PDB entry 8IQI | electron microscopy, 3.32 A resolution | chains E and F of the 7 polymer chains in the assembly

[Chain E (and F)]
Name: Putative primase C962R
From: African swine fever virus BA71V
Notes: chain F of this document is another copy of the same molecule, construct and numbering; everything in this record applies to it too
UniProtKB: A0A0C5B022 (A0A0C5B022_ASF); residues 1-962 here = UniProt positions 1-962
Chain sequence (964 residues; each row starts with the number of its first residue; numbers below 1 keep their minus sign (Gly-1 is residue -1)):
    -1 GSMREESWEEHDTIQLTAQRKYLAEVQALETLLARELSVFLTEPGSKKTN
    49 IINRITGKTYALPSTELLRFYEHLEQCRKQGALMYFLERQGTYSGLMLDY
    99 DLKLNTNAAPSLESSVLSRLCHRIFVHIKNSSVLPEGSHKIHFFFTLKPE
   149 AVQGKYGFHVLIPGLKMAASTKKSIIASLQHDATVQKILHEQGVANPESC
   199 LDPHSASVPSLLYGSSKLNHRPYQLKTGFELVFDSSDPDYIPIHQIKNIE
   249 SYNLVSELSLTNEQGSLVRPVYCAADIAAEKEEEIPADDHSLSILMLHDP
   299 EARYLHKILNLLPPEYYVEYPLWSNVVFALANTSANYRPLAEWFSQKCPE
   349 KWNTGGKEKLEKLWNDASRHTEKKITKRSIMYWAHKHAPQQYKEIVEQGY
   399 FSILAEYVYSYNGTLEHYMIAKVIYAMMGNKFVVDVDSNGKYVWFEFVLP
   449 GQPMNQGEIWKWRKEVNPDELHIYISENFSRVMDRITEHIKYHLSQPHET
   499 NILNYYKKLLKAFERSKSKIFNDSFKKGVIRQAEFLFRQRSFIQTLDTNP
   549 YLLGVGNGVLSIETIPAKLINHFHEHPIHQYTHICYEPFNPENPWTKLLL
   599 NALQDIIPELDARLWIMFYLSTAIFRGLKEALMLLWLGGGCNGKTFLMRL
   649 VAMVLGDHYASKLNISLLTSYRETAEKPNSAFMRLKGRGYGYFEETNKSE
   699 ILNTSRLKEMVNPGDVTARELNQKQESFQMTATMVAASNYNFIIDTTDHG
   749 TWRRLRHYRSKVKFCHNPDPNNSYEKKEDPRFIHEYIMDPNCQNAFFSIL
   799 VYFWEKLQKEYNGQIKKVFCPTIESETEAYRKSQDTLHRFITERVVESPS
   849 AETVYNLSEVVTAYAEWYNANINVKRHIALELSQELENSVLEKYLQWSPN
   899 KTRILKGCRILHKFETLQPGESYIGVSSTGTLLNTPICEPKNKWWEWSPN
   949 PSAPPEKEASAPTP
Disordered / not traced: -1 to 8, 275-284, 919-934, 951-962 (chain F: -1 to 8, 275-284, 719-722, 919-935, 950-962)
Differences from the reference sequence: expression tag (-1 to 0)
Small-molecule neighbours: AMP-PNP (ANP; phosphoaminophosphonic acid-adenylate ester): Ala600, Asp603, Ile604, Cys639, Asn640, Gly641, Phe762, Lys775, Glu776, Asp777, Pro778, Phe780, Ile781
What the authors report for this chain:
  - binding site for AMP-PNP: Gly638 to Phe644, Asn737, Arg751, Arg752, Phe762, Asp777, Phe780
  - mutagenesis - K439A, K525A, R529A, K642A (20-fold), K675A, R717A, N720A, N737A, K873A/R874A: decreased catalytic activity on DNA-3
  - mutagenesis - K642A: abolished catalytic activity on ATP
  - mutagenesis - T643A, E692A, N737A, R751A, R751A/R752A, R752A: decreased catalytic activity on ATP
  - binding site for the 32-nt DNA strand: Lys439, Lys675, Arg717, Asn720
  - mutagenesis - K505A/K506A/K509A/R513A/K517A: decreased catalytic activity
  - mutagenesis - K642A: decreased catalytic activity on DNA-4
  - mutagenesis - K642A: abolished catalytic activity on DNA-5

[How chain E and chain F interact]
Pairs across the interface (67; chain E residue first):
  Pro451(E) with Arg538(F)
  Asn453(E) with Ser539(F)
  Arg461(E) with Arg538(F)
  Glu463(E) with Arg538(F), salt bridge
  Val464(E) with Gly438(F)
  Asn465(E) with Tyr440(F)
  Asp467(E) with Phe533(F); Arg536(F), salt bridge; Arg538(F), salt bridge
  His470(E) with Phe533(F)
  Ser474(E) with Tyr416(F)
  Glu475(E) with Tyr416(F), hydrogen bond; Lys420(F), salt bridge
  Ser516(E) with Thr412(F); Glu414(F)
  Phe519(E) with Tyr409(F); Glu414(F); His415(F), hydrogen bond (backbone-backbone); Tyr416(F), hydrogen bond (backbone-backbone); Met417(F), hydrophobic
  Asn520(E) with Glu414(F), hydrogen bond; His415(F)
  Asp521(E) with His415(F), hydrogen bond (backbone-side chain); Arg529(F), salt bridge; Gln530(F), hydrogen bond
  Lys524(E) with Tyr416(F); Gln530(F), hydrogen bond
  Gly638(E) with Glu890(F)
  Arg647(E) with Pro711(F); Gly712(F); Gln727(F)
  Lys660(E) with Thr715(F)
  Asn662(E) with Thr715(F)
  Ile663(E) with Arg670(F)
  Ser664(E) with Glu671(F); Ala673(F)
  Pro676(E) with Glu674(F)
  Asn677(E) with Ala673(F); Glu674(F)
  Ser678(E) with Ala673(F), hydrogen bond (backbone-backbone); Glu674(F)
  Ala679(E) with Ala673(F), hydrogen bond (backbone-backbone)
  Glu693(E) with Lys706(F); Asn710(F), hydrogen bond
  Asn695(E) with Thr702(F); Ser703(F), hydrogen bond; Lys706(F)
  Glu698(E) with Arg670(F), salt bridge
  Leu719(E) with Glu674(F)
  Asn737(E) with Gln882(F)
  Tyr738(E) with Gln882(F); Asn886(F), hydrogen bond
  Asn739(E) with Gln882(F)
  Lys759(E) with Trp895(F), hydrogen bond (backbone-side chain)
  Lys761(E) with Glu890(F), salt bridge; Lys891(F)
  Asp767(E) with Gln894(F), hydrogen bond; Lys904(F), salt bridge
  Asn769(E) with Lys904(F)
  Asn770(E) with Gln894(F); Trp895(F)
  Tyr772(E) with Trp895(F), hydrophobic; Lys899(F)
  Glu773(E) with Lys891(F); Gln894(F), hydrogen bond
  Glu776(E) with Arg751(F), salt bridge
  Asn869(E) with Ile876(F)
Interface residues without a listed pair, chain E (53 interface residues in all): Met452, Glu468, Ile471, Ser478, Glu512, Lys515, Lys517, Gly637, Arg682, Ser758, His782, Met786
Interface residues without a listed pair, chain F (47 interface residues in all): Asn410, Val434, Gly526, Leu534, Leu626, Thr672, Pro676, Asp713, Gln723, Asp746

[Summary]
The interface between chain E and chain F involves 53 residues on one side and 47 on the other; the contacts
include 15 hydrogen bonds and 9 salt bridges. Among the polar pairs are Glu463(E)-Arg538(F),
Asp467(E)-Arg536(F) and Asp467(E)-Arg538(F). The paper reports a binding site for AMP-PNP at Gly638(E),
Asn737(E) and Arg751(E) among others; K439A, K525A and R529A of chain E, among others, reduce catalytic
activity on DNA-3; 15 substitutions were tested in all.
Chain E and chain F are both Putative primase C962R (African swine fever virus BA71V); the structure,
Structure of Full-Length AsfvPrimPol in Complex-Form, was determined by electron microscopy together with
8IQB, 8IQC, 8IQD and 8IQH from the same study.
